4U03 - chain A; structure by X-ray diffraction, 2.04 A resolution.

[Chain A]
Name: Cyclic AMP-GMP synthase
Organism: Vibrio cholerae El Tor N16961
Notes: EC 2.7.7.86
UniProtKB: Q9KVG7 (DNCV_VIBCH); residue numbers follow UniProt; this construct covers 1-419
Sequence (427 residues; numbered 1 to 427; the number before each row is that of its first residue):
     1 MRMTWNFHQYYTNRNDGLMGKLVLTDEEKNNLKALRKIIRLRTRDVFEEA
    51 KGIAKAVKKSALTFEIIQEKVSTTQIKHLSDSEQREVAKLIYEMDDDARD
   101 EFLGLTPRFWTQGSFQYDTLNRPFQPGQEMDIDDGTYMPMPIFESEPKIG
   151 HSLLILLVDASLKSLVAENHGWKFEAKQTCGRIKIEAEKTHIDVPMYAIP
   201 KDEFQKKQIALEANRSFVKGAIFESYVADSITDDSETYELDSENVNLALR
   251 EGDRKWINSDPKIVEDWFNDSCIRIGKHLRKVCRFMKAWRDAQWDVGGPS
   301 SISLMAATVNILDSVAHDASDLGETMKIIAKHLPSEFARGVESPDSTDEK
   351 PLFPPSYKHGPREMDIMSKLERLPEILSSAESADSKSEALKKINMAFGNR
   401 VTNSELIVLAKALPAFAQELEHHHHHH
Not modelled in the structure: 1-2, 218-237, 412-427
Differences from the reference sequence: expression tag (420-427)
Bound ions: Mg2+ site 1: D131, D133 (together with GTP); Mg2+ site 2: D131, D133, D193 (together with GTP)
Ligand contacts:
  - GTP (guanosine-5'-triphosphate), molecule 1: Q112, G113, S114, Y117, T119, L120, D131, D133, S259, P261, V264, K287, R290, S301, I302, M305, D345, D348, L352
  - GTP, molecule 2: Q112, D131, D133, K177, T179, C180, R182, D193, P195, Y197, L247, S259, P261
  - TLL (N-[4-({[(6S)-2-amino-5-methyl-4-oxo-1,4,5,6,7,8-hexahydropteridin-6-yl]methyl}amino)benzoyl]-L-gamma-glutamyl-L-glutamic acid): R36, R40, R44, R108, F109, W110, T111, Q116, Y137, I199, F204, Q208, Y238, E239, L240, S242, V245, D260, P261, K262
Curated features (UniProtKB/Swiss-Prot):
  - binding site (GTP): Q112 to Y117, K287, S301, D348
  - binding site (Mg(2+)): D131, D133, D193
  - binding site (ATP): R182, S259
  - mutagenesis: R40 (R40A: Abolishes enzyme activity), R44 (R44E: Impairs protein folding), R108 (R108W: Abolishes enzyme activity), F109 (F109P: Abolishes enzyme activity), Q112 (Q112T: Abolishes enzyme activity), D131 to D133 (Loss of catalytic activity. Lack of effect on chemotaxis. Overexpression of this mutant does not lead to substantial growth arrest, in contrast to wild-type ...), Y137 (Y137R: Abolishes enzyme activity), I257 (I257R: No effect on enzyme activity), D260 (D260A: Impairs protein folding)

[Summary]
Ligands of chain A: GTP and compound TLL. D131 and D133 coordinate Mg2+ site 1. D131, D133 and D193 form the
Mg2+ site 2. Curated annotation (UniProt) lists 9 GTP-binding residues, 3 Mg2+-binding residues, ATP-binding
residues R182 and S259 and 11 mutagenesis sites.
Chain A is Cyclic AMP-GMP synthase (Vibrio cholerae El Tor N16961); the structure, Structure of the vibrio
cholerae di-nucleotide cyclase (DncV) in complex with GTP and 5MTHFGLU2, was determined by X-ray diffraction
together with 4U0L, 4U0M and 4U0N from the same study.
